Entry 8RG1 (X-ray diffraction, 1.19 A resolution); this record covers chains A and B.

Chain A (and B):
Name: Quinoprotein glucose dehydrogenase B
Organism: Acinetobacter calcoaceticus
Notes: chain B of this document is another copy of the same molecule, construct and numbering; everything in this record applies to it too
UniProtKB: P13650 (DHGB_ACICA); residues 1-454 here correspond to UniProt positions 25-478 (UniProt number = residue number + 24)
Sequence (454 residues; each row starts with the number of its first residue):
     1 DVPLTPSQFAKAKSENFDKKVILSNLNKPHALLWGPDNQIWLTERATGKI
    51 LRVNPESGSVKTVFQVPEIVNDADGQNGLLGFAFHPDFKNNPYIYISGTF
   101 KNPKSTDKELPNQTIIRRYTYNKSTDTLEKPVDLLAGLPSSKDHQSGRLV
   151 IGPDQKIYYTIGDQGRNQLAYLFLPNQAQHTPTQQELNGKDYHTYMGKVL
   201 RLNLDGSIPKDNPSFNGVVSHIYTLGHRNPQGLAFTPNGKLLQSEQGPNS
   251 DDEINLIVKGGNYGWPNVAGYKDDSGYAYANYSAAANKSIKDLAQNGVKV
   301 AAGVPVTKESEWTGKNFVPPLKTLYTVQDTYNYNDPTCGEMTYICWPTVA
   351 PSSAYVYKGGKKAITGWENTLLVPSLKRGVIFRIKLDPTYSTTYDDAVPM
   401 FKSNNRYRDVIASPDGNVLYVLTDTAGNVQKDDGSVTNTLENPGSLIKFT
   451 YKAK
Unresolved in the structure: 453-454
Swiss-Prot annotation at these positions:
  - region (PQQ): Arg228, Asn229, Arg406 to Arg408
  - active site: His144 (Proton acceptor)
  - binding site (D-glucose): Gln76, Asp143, Gln168, Arg228
  - binding site (Ca(2+)): Gly247, Pro248, Glu253, Tyr263, Ala269, Tyr271, Asp273, Glu309
  - binding site (pyrroloquinoline quinone): Tyr343, Thr348, Lys377
Disulfide bonds: Cys338-Cys345
Ion coordination: Ca2+ site 1: Gly247, Pro248 (together with A1H0D); Ca2+ site 2: Glu253, Tyr263; Ca2+ site 3: Ala269, Tyr271, Asp273, Glu309
Small-molecule neighbours: A1H0D (3-(3,5-dicarboxy-1H-pyrrol-2-yl)pyridine-2,4,6-tricarboxylic acid): Gln76, His144, Arg228, Asn229, Gln231, Gln246, Gly247, Pro248, Tyr343, Trp346, Thr348, Ala350, Leu376, Lys377, Arg406, Arg408
What the authors report for this chain:
  - self-association interface (contacts with another copy of this molecule); pairs are residue here / residue on that copy: Lys272-Asp396 (salt bridge)
  - conformationally variable residues (order/disorder transition): Ser105 to Leu110, Pro336 to Tyr343
  - mutagenesis - D143E/Y343F: increased stability

Interface between chain A and chain B:
Pairs across the interface (50):
  Asp1(A) - Lys272(B)
  Val2(A) - Lys272(B)
  Val2(A) - Asp273(B)
  Val2(A) - Asp274(B)
  Leu256(A) - Ser391(B)
  Val258(A) - Thr392(B)
  Lys259(A) - Tyr394(B)  hydrogen bond (backbone-side chain)
  Gly260(A) - Tyr394(B)
  Gly261(A) - Tyr394(B)
  Tyr271(A) - Tyr271(B)  hydrophobic
  Lys272(A) - Asp1(B)
  Lys272(A) - Val2(B)
  Lys272(A) - Asp396(B)  salt bridge
  Asp273(A) - Val2(B)
  Asp274(A) - Val2(B)
  Asp274(A) - Gln328(B)  hydrogen bond (backbone-side chain)
  Ser275(A) - Gln328(B)
  Gly314(A) - Asp395(B)
  Lys315(A) - Asp395(B)
  Asn316(A) - Tyr394(B)
  Asn316(A) - Asp395(B)  hydrogen bond (backbone-side chain)
  Phe317(A) - Thr393(B)
  Phe317(A) - Tyr394(B)
  Phe317(A) - Asp395(B)  hydrogen bond (backbone-side chain)
  Val318(A) - Thr392(B)
  Val318(A) - Tyr394(B)  hydrophobic
  Pro319(A) - Thr392(B)
  Pro319(A) - Thr393(B)
  Gln328(A) - Asp274(B)  hydrogen bond (side chain-backbone)
  Gln328(A) - Ser275(B)
  Gln328(A) - Gln328(B)
  Gln328(A) - Asp329(B)  hydrogen bond (side chain-backbone)
  Asp329(A) - Gln328(B)  hydrogen bond (backbone-side chain)
  Ser391(A) - Leu256(B)
  Thr392(A) - Val318(B)
  Thr392(A) - Pro319(B)
  Thr393(A) - Phe317(B)
  Thr393(A) - Pro319(B)
  Tyr394(A) - Val258(B)
  Tyr394(A) - Lys259(B)  hydrogen bond (side chain-backbone)
  Tyr394(A) - Gly260(B)
  Tyr394(A) - Gly261(B)
  Tyr394(A) - Asn316(B)
  Tyr394(A) - Phe317(B)
  Tyr394(A) - Val318(B)  hydrophobic
  Asp395(A) - Gly314(B)
  Asp395(A) - Lys315(B)
  Asp395(A) - Asn316(B)  hydrogen bond (side chain-backbone)
  Asp395(A) - Phe317(B)  hydrogen bond (side chain-backbone)
  Asp396(A) - Lys272(B)  salt bridge
Also at the interface, not in a pair above, chain A (30 interface residues in all): Ser310, Leu321, Thr330, Asp387
Also at the interface, not in a pair above, chain B (30 interface residues in all): Ser310, Leu321, Thr330, Asp387

In short:
Chain A and chain B each contribute 30 residues to their interface, with 10 hydrogen bonds and 2 salt bridges.
Polar contacts include Lys272(A)-Asp396(B), Lys259(A)-Tyr394(B) and Asp274(A)-Gln328(B). Ligands of chain A:
compound A1H0D. The paper reports that D143E/Y343F of chain A increase stability; conformational variability
at Ser105(A) and Pro336(A).
Both chains are Quinoprotein glucose dehydrogenase B (Acinetobacter calcoaceticus). Entry 8RG1 (Soluble
glucose dehydrogenase from acinetobacter calcoaceticus - wild type pH8) was determined by X-ray diffraction
together with 8RE0 and 8RFK from the same study.
